PDB entry 6OJ3 | electron microscopy, 4.50 A resolution (low resolution: residue-level contacts below are approximate; hydrogen-bond / salt-bridge calls are withheld) | chains E and P of the 11 polymer chains in the assembly

[Chain E]
Name: Inner capsid protein VP2
Source organism: Rotavirus A (strain RVA/Monkey/United States/RRV/1975/G3P5B[3])
Reference sequence: B3F2X3 (B3F2X3_ROTRH); residues 1-887 here = UniProt positions 1-887
Amino-acid sequence (887 residues; each row starts with the number of its first residue):
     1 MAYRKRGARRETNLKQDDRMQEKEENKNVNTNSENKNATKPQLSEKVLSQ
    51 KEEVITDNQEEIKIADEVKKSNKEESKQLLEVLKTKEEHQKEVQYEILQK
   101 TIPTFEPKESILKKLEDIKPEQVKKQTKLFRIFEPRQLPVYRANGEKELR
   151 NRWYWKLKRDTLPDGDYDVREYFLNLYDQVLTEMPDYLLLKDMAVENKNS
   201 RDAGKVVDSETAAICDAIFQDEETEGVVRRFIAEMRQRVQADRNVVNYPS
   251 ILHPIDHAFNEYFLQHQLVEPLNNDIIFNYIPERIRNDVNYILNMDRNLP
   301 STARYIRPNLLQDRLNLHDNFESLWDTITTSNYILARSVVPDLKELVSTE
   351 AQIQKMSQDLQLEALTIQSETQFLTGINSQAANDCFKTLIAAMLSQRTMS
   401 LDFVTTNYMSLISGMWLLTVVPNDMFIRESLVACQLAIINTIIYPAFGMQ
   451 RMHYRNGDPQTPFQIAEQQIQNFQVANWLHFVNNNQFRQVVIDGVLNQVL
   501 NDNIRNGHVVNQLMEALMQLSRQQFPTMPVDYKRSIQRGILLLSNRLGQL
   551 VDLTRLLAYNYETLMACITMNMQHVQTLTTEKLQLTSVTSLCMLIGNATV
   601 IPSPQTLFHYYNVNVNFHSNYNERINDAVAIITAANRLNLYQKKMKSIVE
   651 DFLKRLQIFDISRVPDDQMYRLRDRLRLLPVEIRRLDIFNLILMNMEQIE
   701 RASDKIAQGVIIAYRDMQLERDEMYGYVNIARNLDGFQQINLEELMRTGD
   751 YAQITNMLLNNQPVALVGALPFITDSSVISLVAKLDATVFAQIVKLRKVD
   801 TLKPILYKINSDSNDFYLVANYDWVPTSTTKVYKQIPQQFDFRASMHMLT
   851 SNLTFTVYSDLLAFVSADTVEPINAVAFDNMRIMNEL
Unresolved in the structure: 1-92

[Chain P]
Name: RNA-directed RNA polymerase
Source organism: Rotavirus A (strain RVA/Monkey/United States/RRV/1975/G3P5B[3])
Notes: EC 2.7.7.48
Reference sequence: B3F2X2 (B3F2X2_ROTRH); residues 1-1088 here = UniProt positions 1-1088
Amino-acid sequence (1088 residues; numbered 1 to 1088; the number before each row is that of its first residue):
     1 MGKYNLILSEYLSFIYNSQSAVQIPIYYSSNSELENRCIEFHSKCLENSK
    51 NGLSLKKLFVEYSDVIENATLLSILSYSYDKYNAVERKLVKYAKGKPLEA
   101 DLTVNELDYENNKITSELFPTAEEYTDLLMDPAILTSLSSNLNAVMFWLE
   151 KHENDVAEKLKIYKRRLDLFTIVASTVNKYGVPRHNAKYRYEYEVMKDKP
   201 YYLVTWANSSIEMLMSVFSHEDYLIARELIVLSYSNRSTLAKLVSSPMSI
   251 LVALVDINGTFITNEELELEFSNKYVRAIVPDQTFDELKQMLDNMRKAGL
   301 TDIPKMIQDWLVDCSIEKFPLMAKIYSWSFHVGFRKQKMLDAALDQLKTE
   351 YTEDVDDEMYREYTMLIRDEVVKMLEEPVKHDDHLLQDSELAGLLSMSSA
   401 SNGESRQLKFGRKTIFSTKKNMHVMDDMANGRYTPGIIPPVNVDKPIPLG
   451 RRDVPGRRTRIIFILPYEYFIAQHAVVEKMLIYAKHTREYAEFYSQSNQL
   501 LSYGDVTRFLSNNSMVLYTDVSQWDSSQHNTQPFRKGIIMGLDMLANMTN
   551 DARVIQTLNLYKQTQINLMDSYVQIPDGNVIKKIQYGAVASGEKQTKAAN
   601 SIANLALIKTVLSRISNKYSFATKIIRVDGDDNYAVLQFNTEVTKQMVQD
   651 VSNDVRETYARMNTKVKALVSTVGIEIAKRYIAGGKIFFRAGINLLNNEK
   701 KGQSTQWDQAAVLYSNYIVNRLRGFETDREFILTKIMQMTSVAITGSLRL
   751 FPSERVLTTNSTFKVFDSEDFIIEYGTTDDEVYIQRAFMSLSSQKSGIAD
   801 EIAASSTFKNYVSRLSEQLLFSKNNIVSRGIALTEKAKLNSYAPISLEKR
   851 RAQISALLTMLQKPVTFKSSKITINDILRDIKPFFTVNEAHLPIQYQKFM
   901 PTLPDNVQYIIQCIGSRTYQIEDDGSKSAISRLISKYSVYKPSIEELYKV
   951 ISLHENEIQLYLISLGIPKIDADTYVGSKIYSQDKYRILESYVYNLLSIN
  1001 YGCYQLFDFNSPDLEKLIRIPFKGKIPAVTFILHLYAKLEVINHAIKNGS
  1051 WISLFCNYPKSEMIKLWKKMWNITSLRSPYTNANFFQD
Unresolved in the structure: 1, 1088

[Chain E / chain P interface]
Contacting residue pairs - 79 pairs, chain E then chain P:
  Gln-94(E) / Val-580(P)
  Gln-94(E) / Ile-581(P)
  Tyr-95(E) / Ile-581(P)
  Tyr-95(E) / Lys-583(P)
  Glu-96(E) / Ile-581(P)
  Glu-96(E) / Lys-582(P)
  Glu-96(E) / Lys-583(P)
  Ile-97(E) / Lys-583(P)
  Leu-98(E) / Lys-583(P)
  Leu-98(E) / Ile-584(P)
  Gln-99(E) / Tyr-572(P)
  Gln-99(E) / Gln-585(P)
  Lys-100(E) / Thr-349(P)
  Lys-100(E) / Tyr-351(P)
  Lys-100(E) / Gln-585(P)
  Lys-100(E) / Tyr-586(P)
  Ile-102(E) / Gln-585(P)
  Pro-103(E) / Tyr-351(P)
  Pro-103(E) / Glu-353(P)
  Pro-103(E) / Gln-528(P)
  Phe-105(E) / Tyr-360(P)
  Phe-105(E) / Arg-361(P)
  Phe-105(E) / Thr-364(P)
  Phe-105(E) / Pro-533(P)
  Phe-105(E) / Lys-536(P)
  Pro-107(E) / Arg-361(P)
  Pro-107(E) / Lys-536(P)
  Glu-109(E) / Ile-539(P)
  Glu-109(E) / Met-540(P)
  Leu-112(E) / Met-544(P)
  Leu-112(E) / Asn-547(P)
  Lys-113(E) / Asn-547(P)
  Lys-114(E) / Ala-546(P)
  Lys-114(E) / Asn-547(P)
  Lys-114(E) / Thr-549(P)
  Lys-114(E) / Ile-555(P)
  Ile-334(E) / Asn-547(P)
  Ile-334(E) / Met-548(P)
  Ile-334(E) / Thr-549(P)
  Ile-334(E) / Asn-550(P)
  Arg-337(E) / Lys-380(P)
  Arg-337(E) / His-381(P)
  Arg-337(E) / Asn-550(P)
  Ser-338(E) / Asn-550(P)
  Thr-349(E) / Ile-970(P)
  Thr-349(E) / Thr-974(P)
  Glu-350(E) / Ile-970(P)
  Glu-350(E) / Asp-973(P)
  Glu-350(E) / Thr-974(P)
  Ile-353(E) / Thr-974(P)
  Ile-353(E) / Ser-978(P)
  Gln-354(E) / Gly-977(P)
  Ser-357(E) / Ser-978(P)
  Glu-363(E) / Gln-983(P)
  Ala-364(E) / Ser-982(P)
  Ala-364(E) / Gln-983(P)
  Ala-364(E) / Tyr-986(P)
  Leu-365(E) / Tyr-986(P)
  Leu-365(E) / Lys-1025(P)
  Leu-365(E) / Pro-1027(P)
  Thr-366(E) / Gln-983(P)
  Ile-367(E) / Gln-983(P)
  Thr-371(E) / Gln-983(P)
  Leu-374(E) / Ser-978(P)
  Leu-374(E) / Ile-980(P)
  Asn-378(E) / Lys-936(P)
  Gln-380(E) / Asp-382(P)
  Gln-380(E) / Asp-383(P)
  Gln-380(E) / His-384(P)
  Gln-380(E) / Gln-387(P)
  Asp-384(E) / His-381(P)
  Thr-388(E) / His-381(P)
  Glu-581(E) / Lys-380(P)
  Lys-582(E) / Glu-377(P)
  Lys-582(E) / His-381(P)
  Asp-660(E) / Arg-368(P)
  Arg-663(E) / Met-365(P)
  Arg-663(E) / Arg-368(P)
  Arg-663(E) / Met-540(P)
Interface residues without a listed pair, chain E (47 interface residues in all): Thr-101, Thr-104, Glu-106, Thr-330, Tyr-333, Leu-362, Thr-375, Thr-579, Thr-580
Interface residues without a listed pair, chain P (52 interface residues in all): Glu-376, Gln-532, Asp-543, Asn-579, Arg-932

[Summary]
47 residues of chain E face 52 of chain P across their interface.
Here chain E is Inner capsid protein VP2 and chain P is RNA-directed RNA polymerase, both from Rotavirus A
(strain RVA/Monkey/United States/RRV/1975/G3P5B[3]). Entry 6OJ3 (In situ structure of rotavirus VP1
RNA-dependent RNA polymerase (TLP)) was determined by electron microscopy together with 6OJ4, 6OJ5 and 6OJ6
from the same study.
